PDB entry 3EZN | X-ray diffraction, 2.10 A resolution | chain A

Chain A:
Molecule: 2,3-bisphosphoglycerate-dependent phosphoglycerate mutase
From: Burkholderia pseudomallei 1710b
Notes: EC 5.4.2.1
UniProtKB: Q3JWH7 (GPMA_BURP1); residues 1-249 here = UniProt positions 1-249
Sequence (257 residues; numbered -7 to 249; the number before each row is that of its first residue; numbers below 1 keep their minus sign (Met-7 is residue -7)):
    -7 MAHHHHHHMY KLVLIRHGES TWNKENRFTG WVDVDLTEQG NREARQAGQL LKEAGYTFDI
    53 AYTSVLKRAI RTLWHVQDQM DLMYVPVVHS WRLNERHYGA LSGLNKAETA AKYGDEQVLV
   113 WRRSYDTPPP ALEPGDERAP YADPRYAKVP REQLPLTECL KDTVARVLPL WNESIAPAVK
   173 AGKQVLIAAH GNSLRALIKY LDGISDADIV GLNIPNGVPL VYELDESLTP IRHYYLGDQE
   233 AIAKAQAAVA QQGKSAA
Disordered / not traced: -7 to 0, 237-249
Differences from the reference sequence: expression tag (-7 to 0)
Swiss-Prot annotation at these positions:
  - active site: His9 (Tele-phosphohistidine intermediate), Glu87 (Proton donor/acceptor)
  - binding site ((2R)-2,3-bisphosphoglycerate): Arg8, His9, Asn15, Thr21, Gly22, Arg60, Glu87, Tyr90, Lys98, Arg114, Arg115, His182, Gly183, Asn184
  - binding site ((2R)-3-phosphoglycerate): Thr21, Gly22, Glu87, Tyr90, Lys98, Arg114, Arg115, Asn184
  - site: His182 (Transition state stabilizer)
From the paper describing this entry:
  - catalytic residues: His9

Summary:
Curated annotation (UniProt) lists active-site residues His9 and Glu87, 14
(2R)-2,3-bisphosphoglycerate-binding residues and 8 (2R)-3-phosphoglycerate-binding residues. The paper
reports the catalytic residue His9.
Chain A is 2,3-bisphosphoglycerate-dependent phosphoglycerate mutase (Burkholderia pseudomallei 1710b); the
structure, Crystal structure of phosphoglyceromutase from burkholderia pseudomallei 1710b, was determined by
X-ray diffraction together with 3LNT, 3GW8, 3GP3, 3GP5 and 3FDZ from the same study.
